Entry 9BG3 (X-ray diffraction, 1.33 A resolution); this record covers chains A and D.

== Chain A ==
Name: GTPase NRas
Source organism: Homo sapiens
Notes: EC 3.6.5.2
UniProtKB: P01111 (RASN_HUMAN); numbering as in UniProt (aligned over 1-169)
Amino-acid sequence (170 residues; each row starts with the number of its first residue; numbering starts at 0):
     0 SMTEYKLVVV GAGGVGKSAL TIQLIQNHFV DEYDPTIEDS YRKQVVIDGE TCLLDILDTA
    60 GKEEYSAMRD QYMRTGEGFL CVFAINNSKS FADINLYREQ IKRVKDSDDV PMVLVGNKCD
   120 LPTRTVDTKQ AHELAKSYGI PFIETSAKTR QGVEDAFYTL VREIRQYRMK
Construct notes: expression tag (0); engineered mutation Lys61 (Gln in P01111)
UniProt features mapped onto this chain:
  - region: Tyr166 to Lys169 (Hypervariable region)
  - motif: Tyr32 to Tyr40 (Effector region)
  - binding site (GTP): Gly10 to Ala18, Val29, Asp30, Asn116 to Asp119
  - modified residue: Ser89 (Phosphoserine)
  - glycosylation: Thr35 (Microbial infection: O-linked (Glc) threonine)
  - natural variant: Gly12 (G12C: In leukemia; G12D: In KNEN and JMML), Gly13 (G13D: In RALD and JMML; G13R: In CMNS and colorectal cancer), Pro34 (P34L: In KNEN), Thr50 (T50I: In NS6), Gly60 (G60E: In NS6), Lys61 (Q61K: In CMNS and NCMS; this construct carries the variant)
  - mutagenesis: Ser89 (S89A: Abolished phosphorylation by STK19), Arg164 (R164A: Loss of GTP-binding activity)
Bound ions: Mg2+: Ser17, Thr35 (together with GMP-PNP)
Residues lining bound ligands:
  - A1AHB ((1R,2S)-N-[(1P,7S,9S,13R,20M)-21-ethyl-20-{2-[(1R)-1-methoxyethyl]-5-(4-methylpiperazin-1-yl)pyridin-3-yl}-17,17-dimethyl-8,14-dioxo-15-oxa-4-thia-9,21,27,28-tetraazapentacyclo[17.5.2.1~2,5~.1~9,13~.0~22,26~]octacosa-1(24),2,5(28),19,22,25-hexaen-7-yl]-2-methylcyclopropane-1-carboxamide): Pro34, Thr35, Ile36, Glu37, Ala59, Lys61, Tyr64, Met67
  - GMP-PNP (GNP; phosphoaminophosphonic acid-guanylate ester): Ala11, Gly12, Gly13, Val14, Gly15, Lys16, Ser17, Ala18, Phe28, Val29, Asp30, Glu31, Tyr32, Asp33, Pro34, Thr35, Thr58, Ala59, Gly60, Lys61, Asn116, Lys117, Asp119, Leu120, Ser145, Ala146, Lys147

== Chain D ==
Name: Peptidyl-prolyl cis-trans isomerase A
Source organism: Homo sapiens
Notes: EC 5.2.1.8
UniProtKB: P62937 (PPIA_HUMAN); numbering as in UniProt (aligned over 1-165)
Amino-acid sequence (166 residues; row label = number of the first residue in the row; numbering starts at 0):
     0 SMVNPTVFFD IAVDGEPLGR VSFELFADKV PKTAENFRAL STGEKGFGYK GSCFHRIIPG
    60 FMCQGGDFTR HNGTGGKSIY GEKFEDENFI LKHTGPGILS MANAGPNTNG SQFFICTAKT
   120 EWLDGKHVVF GKVKEGMNIV EAMERFGSRN GKTSKKITIA DCGQLE
Not modelled in the structure: 0-1
Construct notes: expression tag (0)
UniProt features mapped onto this chain:
  - modified residue: Met1 (N-acetylmethionine), Val2 (N-acetylvaline), Lys28 (N6-acetyllysine), Lys44 (N6-acetyllysine), Lys76 (N6-acetyllysine), Ser77 (Phosphoserine), Lys82 (N6-acetyllysine), Thr93 (Phosphothreonine), Lys125 (N6-acetyllysine), Lys131 (N6-acetyllysine), Lys133 (N6-acetyllysine)
  - glycosylation: Asn108 (N-linked (GlcNAc...) asparagine)
  - cross-link (Glycyl lysine isopeptide (Lys-Gly)): Lys28 (interchain with G-Cter in SUMO2), Lys82 (interchain with G-Cter in SUMO2)
  - mutagenesis: Arg55 (R55A: Loss of peptidyl-prolyl cis-trans isomerase activity. No loss of its interaction with BSG/CD147 or its ability to induce leukocyte chemotaxis. No effect on its interaction with MAP3K5/ASK1 ...), Phe60 (F60A: Loss of ability to stimulate MAPK/ERK phosphorylation), Arg69 (R69A: No effect on peptidyl-prolyl cis-trans isomerase activity. Reduced interaction with BSG/CD147 and ability to induce leukocyte chemotaxis), His70 (H70A: No effect on peptidyl-prolyl cis-trans isomerase activity. Reduced interaction with BSG/CD147 and ability to induce leukocyte chemotaxis), Thr107 (T107A: No effect on peptidyl-prolyl cis-trans isomerase activity. Reduced interaction with BSG/CD147 and ability to induce leukocyte chemotaxis), Phe113 (F113A: Reduced ability to stimulate MAPK/ERK phosphorylation), Trp121 (W121A: 200-fold decrease of sensitivity to CsA. Reduced ability to stimulate MAPK/ERK phosphorylation; W121E: Loss of peptidyl-prolyl cis-trans isomerase activity ...), Lys125 (K125Q: Acetylation-mimetic mutant; no effect on its interaction with TARDBP; K125R: Loss of acetylation and interaction with TARDBP), His126 (H126A: Loss of peptidyl-prolyl cis-trans isomerase activity and interaction with HCV NS5A. Loss of ability to stimulate MAPK/ERK phosphorylation)
Residues lining bound ligands: A1AHB ((1R,2S)-N-[(1P,7S,9S,13R,20M)-21-ethyl-20-{2-[(1R)-1-methoxyethyl]-5-(4-methylpiperazin-1-yl)pyridin-3-yl}-17,17-dimethyl-8,14-dioxo-15-oxa-4-thia-9,21,27,28-tetraazapentacyclo[17.5.2.1~2,5~.1~9,13~.0~22,26~]octacosa-1(24),2,5(28),19,22,25-hexaen-7-yl]-2-methylcyclopropane-1-carboxamide): Arg55, Ile57, Phe60, Met61, Gln63, Gly72, Ala101, Asn102, Gln111, Phe113, Trp121, Leu122, His126, Arg148

== Interface between chain A and chain D ==
Pairs across the interface (14):
  Glu31(A) - Arg69(D)  salt bridge
  Glu31(A) - Asn71(D)  hydrogen bond
  Glu31(A) - Thr73(D)  hydrogen bond
  Tyr32(A) - Thr73(D)
  Asp33(A) - Thr73(D)
  Pro34(A) - Arg55(D)
  Ile36(A) - Arg55(D)
  Ile36(A) - Asn149(D)
  Glu37(A) - Arg148(D)  salt bridge
  Glu37(A) - Asn149(D)  hydrogen bond (backbone-side chain)
  Asp38(A) - Asn149(D)  hydrogen bond
  Tyr64(A) - Trp121(D)  hydrogen bond
  Tyr64(A) - Leu122(D)
  Gln70(A) - Arg148(D)
Interface residues without a listed pair, chain A (10 interface residues in all): Glu63
Interface residues without a listed pair, chain D (10 interface residues in all): Ile57, Lys125

== In short ==
Chain A and chain D each contribute 10 residues to their interface; the contacts include 5 hydrogen bonds and
2 salt bridges. Polar pairs include Glu31(A)-Arg69(D), Glu37(A)-Arg148(D) and Glu31(A)-Asn71(D). Compound
A1AHB is bound between chain A and chain D. Ligands of chain A: GMP-PNP.
Chain A is GTPase NRas and chain D is Peptidyl-prolyl cis-trans isomerase A, both from Homo sapiens; the
structure, Tri-complex of Daraxonrasib (RMC-6236), NRAS Q61K, and CypA, was determined by X-ray diffraction
together with 9BG0, 9BG1, 9BG2, 9BG4, 9BG5, 9BG6 and 7 further entries from the same study.
